4KJL - chain A; structure by X-ray diffraction, 1.38 A resolution.

Chain A:
Protein: Dihydrofolate reductase
Organism: Escherichia coli
Notes: EC 1.5.1.3
Reference sequence: P0ABQ4 (DYR_ECOLI); the construct has insertions or renumbered stretches relative to UniProt, so the offset changes along the chain: 1-23 = UniProt 1-23; 25-160 = UniProt 24-159
Sequence (160 residues; each row starts with the number of its first residue):
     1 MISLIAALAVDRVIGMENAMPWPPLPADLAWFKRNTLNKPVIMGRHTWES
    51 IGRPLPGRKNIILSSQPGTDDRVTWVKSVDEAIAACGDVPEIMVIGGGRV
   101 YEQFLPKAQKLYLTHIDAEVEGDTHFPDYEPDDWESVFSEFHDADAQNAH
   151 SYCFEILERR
Sequence notes: engineered mutation P23 (Asn in P0ABQ4), A149 (Ser148 in P0ABQ4); insertion (24)
Residues lining bound ligands:
  - folic acid (FOL): I5, A6, A7, M20, D28, L29, W31, F32, K33, T47, I51, R53, L55, P56, R58, I95, Y101, T114
  - NADP (NAP; NADP nicotinamide-adenine-dinucleotide phosphate): A6, A7, I14, G15, M16, N18, A19, M20, W22, G44, R45, H46, T47, S50, L63, S64, S65, Q66, K77, S78, V79, I95, G96, G97, G98, R99, V100, Y101, Q103, D123, T124
UniProt features mapped onto this chain:
  - binding site (substrate): I5, D28, R53, R58, T114
  - binding site (NADP(+)): A7, V13 to A19, H46, T47, S64, S65, K77, G96 to Q103
From the paper describing this entry:
  - conformationally variable residues (order/disorder transition): M20, W22

In short:
Ligands of chain A: folic acid and NADP. Curated annotation (UniProt) lists 5 substrate-binding residues and
21 NADP+-binding residues. From the paper: conformational variability at M20 and W22.
Chain A is Dihydrofolate reductase (Escherichia coli); the structure, Room Temperature N23PPS148A DHFR, was
determined by X-ray diffraction together with 4KJJ and 4KJK from the same study.
